8XA1 - chains A and P of the 8 polymer chains in the assembly; structure by electron microscopy, 4.80 A resolution (low resolution: residue-level contacts below are approximate; hydrogen-bond / salt-bridge calls are withheld).

# Chain A
Name: Major capsid protein
Organism: Human alphaherpesvirus 3
Sequence (1345 residues; each row starts with the number of its first residue; note: 24 numbers in that range are skipped by the numbering (no residue carries them; nothing is unmodelled there)):
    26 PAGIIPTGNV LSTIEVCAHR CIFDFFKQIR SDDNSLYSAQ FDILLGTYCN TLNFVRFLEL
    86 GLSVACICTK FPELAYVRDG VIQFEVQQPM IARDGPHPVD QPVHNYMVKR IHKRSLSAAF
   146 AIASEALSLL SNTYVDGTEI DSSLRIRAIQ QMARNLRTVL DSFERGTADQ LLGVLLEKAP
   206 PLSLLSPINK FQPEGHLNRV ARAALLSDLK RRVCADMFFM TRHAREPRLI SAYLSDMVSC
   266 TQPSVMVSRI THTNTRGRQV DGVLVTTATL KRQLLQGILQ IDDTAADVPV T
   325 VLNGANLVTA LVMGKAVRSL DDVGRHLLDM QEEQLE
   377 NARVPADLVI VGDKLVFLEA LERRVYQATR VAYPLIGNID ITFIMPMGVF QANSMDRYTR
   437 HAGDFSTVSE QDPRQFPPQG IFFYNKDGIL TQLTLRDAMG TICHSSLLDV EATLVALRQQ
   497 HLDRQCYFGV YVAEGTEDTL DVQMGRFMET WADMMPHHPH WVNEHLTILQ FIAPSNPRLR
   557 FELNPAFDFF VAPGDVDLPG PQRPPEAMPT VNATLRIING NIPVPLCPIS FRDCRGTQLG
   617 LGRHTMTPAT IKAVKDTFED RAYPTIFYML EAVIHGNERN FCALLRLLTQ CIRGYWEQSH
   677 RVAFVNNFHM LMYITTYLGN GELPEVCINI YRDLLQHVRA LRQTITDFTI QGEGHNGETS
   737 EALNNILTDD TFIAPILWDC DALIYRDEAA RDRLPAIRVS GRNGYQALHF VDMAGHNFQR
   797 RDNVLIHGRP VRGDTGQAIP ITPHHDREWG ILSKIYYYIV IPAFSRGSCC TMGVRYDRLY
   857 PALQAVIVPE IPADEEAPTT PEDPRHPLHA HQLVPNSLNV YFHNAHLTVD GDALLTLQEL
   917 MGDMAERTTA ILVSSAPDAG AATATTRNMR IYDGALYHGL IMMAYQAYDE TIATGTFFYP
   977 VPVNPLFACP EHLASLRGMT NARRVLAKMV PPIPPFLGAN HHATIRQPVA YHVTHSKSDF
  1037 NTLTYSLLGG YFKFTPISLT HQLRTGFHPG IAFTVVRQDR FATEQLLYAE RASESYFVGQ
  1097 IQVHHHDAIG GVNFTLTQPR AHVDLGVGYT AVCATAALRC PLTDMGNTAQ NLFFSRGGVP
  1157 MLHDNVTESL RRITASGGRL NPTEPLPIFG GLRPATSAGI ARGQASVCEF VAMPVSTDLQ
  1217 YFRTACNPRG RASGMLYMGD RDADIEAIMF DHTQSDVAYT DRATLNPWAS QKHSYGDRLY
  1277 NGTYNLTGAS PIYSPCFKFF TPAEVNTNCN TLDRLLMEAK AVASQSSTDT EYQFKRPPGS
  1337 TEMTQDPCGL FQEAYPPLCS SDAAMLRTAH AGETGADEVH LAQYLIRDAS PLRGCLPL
Disulfide bonds: Cys846-Cys985

# Chain P
Name: Tri2B
Organism: Human alphaherpesvirus 3
Sequence (307 residues; row label = number of the first residue in the row; note: 6 numbers in that range are skipped by the numbering (no residue carries them; nothing is unmodelled there)):
     3 AMPFEIEVLL PGEISPAETS ALQKCEGKII TFSTLRHRAS LVDIALSSYY INGAPPDTLS
    63 LLEAYRMRFA AVITRVIPGK LLAHAIGVGT PTPGLFIQNT SPVDLCNGDY ICLLPPVFGS
   123 ADEIRLDSVG LEIVFPLTIP QTLMREIIAK VVARAVERTA AG
   166 RTPGELPGAD VICYNGRRYE LETNLQHRDG SDAAIRTLVL NLMFSINEGT TLILTLITRL
   226 LVQGAHDGYV NLLIQTANCV RETGQ
   256 PMPRIQDGHR RFPIYEAISS WISTSSRLGD TLGTRAILRV CVFDGPSTVH PGDRTAVIQV

# Interface between chain A and chain P
Pairs across the interface (13; chain A residue first):
  Ile1105(A) - Gly96(P)
  Ile1105(A) - Leu97(P)
  Arg1152(A) - Gly233(P)
  Gly1153(A) - Gly233(P)
  Pro1156(A) - Ala230(P)
  Pro1156(A) - His231(P)
  Pro1181(A) - Thr241(P)
  Leu1182(A) - Thr241(P)
  Ile1184(A) - Asn236(P)
  Ile1184(A) - Leu237(P)
  Ile1184(A) - Ile239(P)
  Phe1185(A) - Leu237(P)
  Thr1192(A) - Arg182(P)
Other interface residues (no listed pair), chain A (11 interface residues in all): His1102, Pro1183
Other interface residues (no listed pair), chain P (16 interface residues in all): Phe98, Gly181, Asp232, Gln240, Phe298, Ala311

# Overview
11 residues of chain A face 16 of chain P across their interface.
Here chain A is Major capsid protein and chain P is Tri2B, both from Human alphaherpesvirus 3. Entry 8XA1
(Portal vertex capsomer of VZV B-capsid) was determined by electron microscopy, deposited together with 8X9W,
8X9X, 8X9Y, 8X9Z, 8XA0, 8XA2 and 8XA3.
